3E3T - chain A; structure by X-ray diffraction, 1.60 A resolution.

# Chain A
Molecule: Elastase-1
Source organism: Sus scrofa
Notes: EC 3.4.21.36
UniProtKB: P00772 (ELA1_PIG); residues 1-240 here correspond to UniProt positions 27-266 (UniProt number = residue number + 26)
Amino-acid sequence (240 residues; each row starts with the number of its first residue):
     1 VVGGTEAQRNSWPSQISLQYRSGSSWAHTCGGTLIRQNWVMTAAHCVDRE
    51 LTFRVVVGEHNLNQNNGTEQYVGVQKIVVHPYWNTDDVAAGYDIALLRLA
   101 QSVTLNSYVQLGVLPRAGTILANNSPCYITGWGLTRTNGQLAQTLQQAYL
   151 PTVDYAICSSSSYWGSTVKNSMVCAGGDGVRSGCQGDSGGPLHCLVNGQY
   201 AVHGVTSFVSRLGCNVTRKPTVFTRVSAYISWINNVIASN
Disulfides: Cys30-Cys46, Cys127-Cys194, Cys158-Cys174, Cys184-Cys214
Bound ions: Na+: Glu59, Asn61, Gln64, Asn66, Glu69
Residues lining bound ligands:
  - 5-Amino-2,4,6-triiodoisophthalic acid (I3C; 5-amino-2,4,6-triiodobenzene-1,3-dicarboxylic acid), molecule 1: Tyr20, Arg49, Leu51
  - 5-Amino-2,4,6-triiodoisophthalic acid (I3C), molecule 2: Arg116, Ala117, Ile230, Ser231, Asn234
  - 5-Amino-2,4,6-triiodoisophthalic acid (I3C), molecule 3: Thr135, Gln140, Leu141, Ala142, Gln143
  - 5-Amino-2,4,6-triiodoisophthalic acid (I3C), molecule 4: Tyr163, Gly177, Asp178, Thr217, Arg218

# Summary
Bound to chain A: 4 copies of 5-Amino-2,4,6-triiodoisophthalic acid. The Na+ site is built by Glu59, Asn61,
Gln64, Asn66 and Glu69.
Chain A is Elastase-1 (Sus scrofa); the structure, Structure of porcine pancreatic elastase with the magic
triangle I3C, was determined by X-ray diffraction (same publication as 3E3D and 3E3S).
